1EA4 - chains F and X of the 16 polymer chains in the assembly; structure by X-ray diffraction, 2.95 A resolution.

[Chain F]
Protein: Transcriptional repressor copg
Organism: Streptococcus agalactiae
Notes: fragment: dna-binding protein
UniProtKB: P13920 (REPA_STRPN); residue numbers follow UniProt; this construct covers 1-45
Sequence (45 residues; row label = number of the first residue in the row):
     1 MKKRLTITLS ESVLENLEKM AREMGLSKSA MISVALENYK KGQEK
Swiss-Prot annotation at these positions:
  - DNA-binding region: Asn-16 to Leu-36 (H-T-H motif)
  - mutagenesis: Ala-30 (A30E: 5-fold increase in plasmid copy number)

[Chain X]
Molecule: 22-nt DNA strand
Notes: fragment: 22bp ssdna - second strand
Sequence (22 nucleotides; each row starts with the number of its first residue):
   201 AGATTGCATT GAGTGCACGG TT

[Interface between chain F and chain X]
Contacting residue pairs - 11 pairs, chain F then chain X:
  Met-1(F) / DG211(X)  phosphate contact
  Met-1(F) / DA212(X)  phosphate contact
  Lys-2(F) / DA212(X)  phosphate contact
  Lys-2(F) / DG213(X)  phosphate contact
  Arg-4(F) / DT214(X)  hydrogen bond to the base
  Arg-4(F) / DG215(X)  hydrogen bond to the base
  Ser-27(F) / DG213(X)  hydrogen bond to the phosphate
  Ser-27(F) / DT214(X)  phosphate contact
  Lys-28(F) / DT214(X)  hydrogen bond to the phosphate
  Ser-29(F) / DG213(X)  sugar contact
  Ser-29(F) / DT214(X)  hydrogen bond to the phosphate

[Summary]
The interface between chain F and chain X involves 6 residues on one side and 5 on the other; the contacts
include 5 hydrogen bonds. Polar pairs include Arg-4(F)/DT214(X), Arg-4(F)/DG215(X) and Ser-27(F)/DG213(X).
From UniProt: one mutagenesis site on chain F.
Here chain F is Transcriptional repressor copg (Streptococcus agalactiae) and chain X is a 22-nt DNA strand.
Entry 1EA4 (TRANSCRIPTIONAL REPRESSOR COPG/22bp dsDNA COMPLEX) was determined by X-ray diffraction.
